Entry 6NCM (X-ray diffraction, 2.70 A resolution); this record covers chains A and C of the 4 polymer chains in the assembly.

[Chain A]
Protein: Forkhead box protein N3
From: Homo sapiens
UniProt: O00409 (FOXN3_HUMAN); residue numbers follow UniProt; this construct covers 112-210
Amino-acid sequence (100 residues; row label = number of the first residue in the row):
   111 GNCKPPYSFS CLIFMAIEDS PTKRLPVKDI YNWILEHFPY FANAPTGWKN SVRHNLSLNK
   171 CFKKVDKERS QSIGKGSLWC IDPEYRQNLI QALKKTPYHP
Disordered / not traced: 111-112, 178-184
Differences from the reference sequence: expression tag (111)
Metal / ion sites: Mg2+: Leu166, Asn169, Phe172
What the authors report for this chain:
  - binding site for the 16-nt DNA strand (chain C): Arg163, His164
  - binding site for the 16-nt DNA strand: Asn160, His164, His209
  - conformationally variable residues (order/disorder transition): Glu178 to Lys185
  - specificity-determining residues: Leu199 to Lys204

[Chain C]
Molecule: 16-nt DNA strand
Sequence (16 nucleotides; each row starts with the number of its first residue):
     1 ATAGCGTCTT AGCATG

[Interface between chain A and chain C]
Residue-residue contacts - 21 pairs, chain A then chain C:
  Val137(A) - DA3(C)  phosphate contact
  Val137(A) - DG4(C)  phosphate contact
  Lys138(A) - DT2(C)  salt bridge to the phosphate
  Lys138(A) - DA3(C)  salt bridge to the phosphate
  Tyr141(A) - DA3(C)  phosphate contact
  Asn160(A) - DC5(C)  hydrogen bond to the base
  Arg163(A) - DA3(C)  base contact
  Arg163(A) - DG4(C)  hydrogen bond to the base
  Arg163(A) - DC5(C)  base contact
  His164(A) - DC5(C)  base contact
  His164(A) - DG6(C)  hydrogen bond to the base
  His164(A) - DT7(C)  base contact
  Ser167(A) - DG4(C)  sugar contact
  Ser167(A) - DC5(C)  hydrogen bond to the phosphate
  Lys174(A) - DG4(C)  phosphate contact
  Lys174(A) - DC5(C)  salt bridge to the phosphate
  Gly186(A) - DA3(C)  phosphate contact
  Gly186(A) - DG4(C)  phosphate contact
  Ser187(A) - DG4(C)  hydrogen bond to the phosphate
  Trp189(A) - DG4(C)  hydrogen bond to the phosphate
  Trp189(A) - DC5(C)  phosphate contact

[Summary]
Chain A and chain C form an interface of 11 and 6 residues respectively; the contacts include 6 hydrogen bonds
and 3 salt bridges. Polar contacts include Asn160(A)-DC5(C), Arg163(A)-DG4(C) and His164(A)-DG6(C). The paper
reports a binding site for the 16-nt DNA strand at Asn160(A), His164(A) and His209(A); a binding site for the
16-nt DNA strand (chain C) at Arg163(A) and His164(A).
Chain A is Forkhead box protein N3 (Homo sapiens) and chain C is a 16-nt DNA strand; the structure, Crystal
structure of the human FOXN3 DNA binding domain in complex with a forkhead-like (FHL) DNA ..., was determined
by X-ray diffraction together with 6NCE from the same study.
